5MM7 - chains K and B of the 3 polymer chains in the assembly; structure by electron microscopy, 5.10 A resolution (low resolution: residue-level contacts below are approximate; hydrogen-bond / salt-bridge calls are withheld).

# Chain K
Protein: kinesin-5
From: Ustilago maydis
Notes: fragment: motor domain
UniProt: A0A0D1DQH0 (A0A0D1DQH0_USTMA); residues 2-457 here correspond to UniProt positions 1-456 (UniProt number = residue number - 1)
Chain sequence (457 residues; row label = number of the first residue in the row):
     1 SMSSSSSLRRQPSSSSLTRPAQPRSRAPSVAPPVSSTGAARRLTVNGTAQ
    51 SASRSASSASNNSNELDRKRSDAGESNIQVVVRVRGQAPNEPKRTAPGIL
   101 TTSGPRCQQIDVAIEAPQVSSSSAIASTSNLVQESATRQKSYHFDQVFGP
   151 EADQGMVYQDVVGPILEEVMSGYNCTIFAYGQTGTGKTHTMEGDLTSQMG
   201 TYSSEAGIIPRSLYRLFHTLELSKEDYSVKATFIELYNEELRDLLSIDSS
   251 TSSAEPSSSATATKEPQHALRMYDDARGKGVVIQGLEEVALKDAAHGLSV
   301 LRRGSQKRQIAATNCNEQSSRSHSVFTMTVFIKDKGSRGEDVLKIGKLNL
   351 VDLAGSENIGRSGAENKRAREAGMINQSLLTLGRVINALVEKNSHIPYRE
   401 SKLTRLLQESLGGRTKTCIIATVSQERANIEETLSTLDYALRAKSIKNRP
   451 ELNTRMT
Unresolved in the structure: 1-60
Differences from the reference sequence: expression tag (1)
Metal / ion sites: Mg2+: G186 (together with AMP-PNP)
Ligand contacts: AMP-PNP (ANP; phosphoaminophosphonic acid-adenylate ester): R83, V84, R85, G86, Q87, A88, E91, Q182, T183, G184, T185, G186, K187, T188, H189, N316, Q318, S319, S320, L353, A354, G355

# Chain B
Protein: Tubulin beta chain
From: Sus scrofa
UniProt: P02554 (TBB_PIG); the author numbering skips numbers that UniProt does not, so the offset changes along the chain: 1-44 = UniProt 1-44; 47-360 = UniProt 45-358; 369-437 = UniProt 359-427
Chain sequence (427 residues; each row starts with the number of its first residue; note: 10 numbers in that range are skipped by the numbering (no residue carries them; nothing is unmodelled there)):
     1 MREIVHIQAGQCGNQIGAKFWEVISDEHGIDPTGSYHGDSDLQL
    47 ERINVYYNEAAGNKYVPRAILVDLEPGTMDSVRSGPFGQIFRPDNFVFGQ
    97 SGAGNNWAKGHYTEGAELVDSVLDVVRKESESCDCLQGFQLTHSLGGGTG
   147 SGMGTLLISKIREEYPDRIMNTFSVVPSPKVSDTVVEPYNATLSVHQLVE
   197 NTDETYCIDNEALYDICFRTLKLTTPTYGDLNHLVSATMSGVTTCLRFPG
   247 QLNADLRKLAVNMVPFPRLHFFMPGFAPLTSRGSQQYRALTVPELTQQMF
   297 DAKNMMAACDPRHGRYLTVAAVFRGRMSMKEVDEQMLNVQNKNSSYFVEW
   347 IPNNVKTAVCDIPP
   369 RGLKMSATFIGNSTAIQELFKRISEQFTAMFRRKAFLHWYTGEGMDEMEF
   419 TEAESNMNDLVSEYQQYQD
Unresolved in the structure: 1
Ligand contacts:
  - GDP (guanosine-5'-diphosphate): G10, Q11, C12, Q15, N101, S140, G142, G143, G144, T145, G146, N206, Y224, L227, N228
  - taxol (TA1): E22, V23, D26, E27, L217, L219, D226, H229, L230, A233, S236, F272, P274, L275, T276, S277, R278, Q281, P360, R369, G370, L371
Curated features (UniProtKB/Swiss-Prot):
  - motif: M1 to I4 (MREI motif)
  - binding site (GTP): Q11, E71, S140, G144, T145, G146, N206, N228
  - binding site (Mg(2+)): E71
  - modified residue: S40 (Phosphoserine), K60 (N6-acetyllysine), S174 (Phosphoserine), T287 (Phosphothreonine), T292 (Phosphothreonine), R320 (Omega-N-methylarginine)
  - cross-link (Glycyl lysine isopeptide (Lys-Gly)): K60 (interchain with G-Cter in ubiquitin), K326 (interchain with G-Cter in ubiquitin)

# How chain K and chain B interact
Pairs across the interface (27; chain K residue first):
  K264(K) with D116(B)
  R271(K) with H192(B); Q193(B); E417(B); E420(B)
  M272(K) with E420(B)
  Y273(K) with M416(B)
  D274(K) with M416(B); E420(B); S423(B)
  R370(K) with D163(B)
  R384(K) with F262(B); P263(B)
  N393(K) with Q434(B)
  H395(K) with S430(B); E431(B); Q434(B)
  P397(K) with E431(B)
  R399(K) with E196(B); R264(B); S423(B); D427(B)
  E400(K) with E196(B); F262(B); P263(B); R264(B)
  R405(K) with E420(B)
Other interface residues (no listed pair), chain K (17 interface residues in all): D275, S394, I396, K402
Other interface residues (no listed pair), chain B (19 interface residues in all): D414, T419, Y435

# In short
Chain K and chain B form an interface of 17 and 19 residues respectively. Bound to chain K: AMP-PNP. Chain B
binds taxol and GDP. Curated annotation (UniProt) lists 8 GTP-binding residues and Mg2+-binding residue E71(B)
on chain B.
Here chain K is kinesin-5 (Ustilago maydis) and chain B is Tubulin beta chain (Sus scrofa). Entry 5MM7
(Ustilago maydis kinesin-5 motor domain with N-terminal extension in the AMPPNP state bound to microtubules)
was determined by electron microscopy, deposited together with 5MM4.
